Entry 5S5Y (X-ray diffraction, 2.26 A resolution); this record covers chains B and C of the 6 polymer chains in the assembly.

# Chain B
Molecule: Tubulin beta-2B chain
Source organism: Bos taurus
Reference sequence: Q6B856 (TBB2B_BOVIN); the author numbering skips numbers that UniProt does not, so the offset changes along the chain: 1-42 = UniProt 1-42; 45-360 = UniProt 43-358; 369-455 = UniProt 359-445
Chain sequence (445 residues; row label = number of the first residue in the row; note: 10 numbers in that range are skipped by the numbering (no residue carries them; nothing is unmodelled there)):
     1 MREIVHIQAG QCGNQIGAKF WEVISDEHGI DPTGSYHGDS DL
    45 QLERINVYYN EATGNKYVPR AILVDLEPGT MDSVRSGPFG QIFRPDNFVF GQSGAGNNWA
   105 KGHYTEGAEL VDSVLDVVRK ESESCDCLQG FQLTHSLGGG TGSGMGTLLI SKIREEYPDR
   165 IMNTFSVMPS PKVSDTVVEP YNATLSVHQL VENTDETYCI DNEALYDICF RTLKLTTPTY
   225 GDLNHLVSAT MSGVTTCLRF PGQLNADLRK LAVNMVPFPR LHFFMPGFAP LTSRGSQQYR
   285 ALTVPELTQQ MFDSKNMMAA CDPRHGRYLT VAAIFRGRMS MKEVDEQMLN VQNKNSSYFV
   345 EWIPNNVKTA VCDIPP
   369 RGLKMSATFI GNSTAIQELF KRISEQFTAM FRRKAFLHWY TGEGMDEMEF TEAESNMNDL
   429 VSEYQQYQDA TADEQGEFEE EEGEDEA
Unresolved in the structure: 279-280, 438-455
Ion coordination: Mg2+: Q11 (together with GDP); Ca2+ near E113 (its only coordinating residue here)
Ligand contacts:
  - GDP (guanosine-5'-diphosphate): A9, G10, Q11, C12, Q15, I16, D69, A99, N101, S140, G142, G143, G144, T145, G146, S147, V171, P173, V177, D179, E183, N206, L209, Y224, L227, N228
  - W0A (N-[(1H-benzimidazol-2-yl)methyl]butanamide): V177, D179, Y210, P222, T223, Y224, L227
UniProt features mapped onto this chain:
  - motif: M1 to I4 (MREI motif)
  - binding site (GTP): Q11, E71, S140, G144, T145, G146, N206, N228
  - binding site (Mg(2+)): E71
  - modified residue: S40 (Phosphoserine), T57 (Phosphothreonine), K60 (N6-acetyllysine), S174 (Phosphoserine), T287 (Phosphothreonine), T292 (Phosphothreonine), R320 (Omega-N-methylarginine), E448 (5-glutamyl polyglutamate)
  - cross-link (Glycyl lysine isopeptide (Lys-Gly)): K60 (interchain with G-Cter in ubiquitin), K326 (interchain with G-Cter in ubiquitin)

# Chain C
Molecule: Tubulin alpha-1B chain
Source organism: Bos taurus
Reference sequence: P81947 (TBA1B_BOVIN); residues 1-451 here = UniProt positions 1-451
Chain sequence (451 residues; row label = number of the first residue in the row):
     1 MRECISIHVG QAGVQIGNAC WELYCLEHGI QPDGQMPSDK TIGGGDDSFN TFFSETGAGK
    61 HVPRAVFVDL EPTVIDEVRT GTYRQLFHPE QLITGKEDAA NNYARGHYTI GKEIIDLVLD
   121 RIRKLADQCT GLQGFLVFHS FGGGTGSGFT SLLMERLSVD YGKKSKLEFS IYPAPQVSTA
   181 VVEPYNSILT THTTLEHSDC AFMVDNEAIY DICRRNLDIE RPTYTNLNRL ISQIVSSITA
   241 SLRFDGALNV DLTEFQTNLV PYPRIHFPLA TYAPVISAEK AYHEQLSVAE ITNACFEPAN
   301 QMVKCDPRHG KYMACCLLYR GDVVPKDVNA AIATIKTKRS IQFVDWCPTG FKVGINYQPP
   361 TVVPGGDLAK VQRAVCMLSN TTAIAEAWAR LDHKFDLMYA KRAFVHWYVG EGMEEGEFSE
   421 AREDMAALEK DYEEVGVDSV EGEGEEEGEE Y
Unresolved in the structure: 441-451
Ion coordination: Ca2+: D39, T41, G44, E55
Ligand contacts:
  - GTP (guanosine-5'-triphosphate): G10, Q11, A12, Q15, I16, D69, D98, A99, A100, N101, S140, G142, G143, G144, T145, G146, I171, P173, V177, S178, T179, E183, N206, Y224, L227, N228, I231
  - W0A (N-[(1H-benzimidazol-2-yl)methyl]butanamide): L248, P325, V328, N329, V353, I355

# How chain B and chain C interact
Residue-residue contacts - 36 pairs, chain B then chain C:
  Q96(B) - M1(C)
  Q96(B) - R2(C)
  N101(B) - E254(C)  hydrogen bond
  D179(B) - K352(C)  hydrogen bond (backbone-side chain)
  T180(B) - E254(C)
  T180(B) - N258(C)
  V181(B) - N258(C)  hydrogen bond (backbone-side chain)
  T221(B) - K326(C)
  A397(B) - W346(C)
  M398(B) - W346(C)
  R400(B) - D345(C)  salt bridge
  R400(B) - S439(C)  hydrogen bond
  R401(B) - Y262(C)  hydrogen bond (backbone-side chain)
  R401(B) - D345(C)  salt bridge
  R401(B) - W346(C)
  R401(B) - E434(C)  hydrogen bond (side chain-backbone)
  R401(B) - V435(C)
  R401(B) - V437(C)  hydrogen bond (side chain-backbone)
  R401(B) - D438(C)
  R401(B) - S439(C)  hydrogen bond
  K402(B) - Y262(C)
  A403(B) - P261(C)
  A403(B) - Y262(C)
  A403(B) - W346(C)  hydrophobic
  F404(B) - T257(C)
  F404(B) - N258(C)
  F404(B) - V260(C)
  F404(B) - P261(C)  hydrogen bond (backbone-backbone)
  F404(B) - W346(C)  hydrophobic
  H406(B) - V260(C)  hydrogen bond (side chain-backbone)
  H406(B) - P261(C)
  H406(B) - Y262(C)
  H406(B) - P263(C)
  W407(B) - Q256(C)
  W407(B) - T257(C)  hydrogen bond (side chain-backbone)
  W407(B) - V260(C)
Other interface residues (no listed pair), chain B (19 interface residues in all): S97, G100, V182, L405
Other interface residues (no listed pair), chain C (22 interface residues in all): P325, N329, P348

# Overview
19 residues of chain B and 22 residues of chain C are in contact, with 11 hydrogen bonds and 2 salt bridges.
Polar pairs include R400(B)-D345(C), R401(B)-D345(C) and N101(B)-E254(C). Compound W0A is bound between chain
B and chain C. Chain B binds GDP.
Chain B is Tubulin beta-2B chain and chain C is Tubulin alpha-1B chain, both from Bos taurus; the structure,
Tubulin-Z26781952-complex, was determined by X-ray diffraction together with 5S4L, 5S4M, 5S4N, 5S4O, 5S4P,
5S4Q and 52 further entries from the same study.
